Entry 7TRA (electron microscopy, 3.30 A resolution); this record covers chains A and T of the 19 polymer chains in the assembly.

[Chain A]
Molecule: CRISPR-associated helicase Cas3
From: Pyrococcus furiosus DSM 3638
UniProt: A0A5C0XNV5 (A0A5C0XNV5_PYRFU); aligned to UniProt positions 9-516 over residues 9-516
Amino-acid sequence (572 residues; row label = number of the first residue in the row; note: 49 numbers in that range are skipped by the numbering (no residue carries them; nothing is unmodelled there)):
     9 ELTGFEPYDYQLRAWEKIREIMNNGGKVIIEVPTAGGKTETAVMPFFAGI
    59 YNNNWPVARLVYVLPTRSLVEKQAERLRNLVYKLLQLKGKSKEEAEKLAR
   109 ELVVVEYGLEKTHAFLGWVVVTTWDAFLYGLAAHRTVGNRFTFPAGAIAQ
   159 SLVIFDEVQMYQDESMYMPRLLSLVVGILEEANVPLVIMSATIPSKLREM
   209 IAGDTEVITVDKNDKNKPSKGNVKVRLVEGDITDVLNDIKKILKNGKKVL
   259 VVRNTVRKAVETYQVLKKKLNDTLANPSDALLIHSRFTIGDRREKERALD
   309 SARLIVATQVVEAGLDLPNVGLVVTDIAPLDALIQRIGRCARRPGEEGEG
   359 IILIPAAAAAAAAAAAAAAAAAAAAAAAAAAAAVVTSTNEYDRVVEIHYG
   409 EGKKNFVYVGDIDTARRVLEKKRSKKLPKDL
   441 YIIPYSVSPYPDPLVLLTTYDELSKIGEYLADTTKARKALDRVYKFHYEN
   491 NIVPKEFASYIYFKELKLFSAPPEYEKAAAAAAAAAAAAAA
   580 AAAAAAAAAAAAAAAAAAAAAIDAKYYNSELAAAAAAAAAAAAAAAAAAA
Construct notes: conflict Lys-228 (Arg in A0A5C0XNV5), Ala-364 (Glu365 in A0A5C0XNV5), Ala-365 (Asn366 in A0A5C0XNV5), 26 further conflict positions vs the reference (A0A5C0XNV5) not listed; insertion (451); expression tag (517-531, 580-629)
Reported in the primary citation:
  - conformationally variable residues (loop rearrangement): Arg-143 to Arg-148

[Chain T]
Molecule: Non-Target strand DNA
Sequence (25 nucleotides; row label = number of the first residue in the row; note: 5 numbers in that range are skipped by the numbering (no residue carries them; nothing is unmodelled there)):
    16 AGACCCAGTT
    28 AAAAAAA
    37 AAAA
    42 AAAA

[How chain A and chain T interact]
Contacting residue pairs (59; chain A residue first):
  Pro-73(A) with DA32(T), sugar contact
  Thr-74(A) with DA32(T), phosphate contact; DA33(T), phosphate contact
  Arg-75(A) with DA32(T), base contact; DA33(T), hydrogen bond to the base
  Ser-76(A) with DA33(T), hydrogen bond to the phosphate
  Val-113(A) with DA34(T), sugar contact
  Glu-114(A) with DA34(T), sugar contact
  Glu-118(A) with DA37(T), base contact; DA38(T), base contact
  Lys-119(A) with DA34(T), base contact; DA37(T), base contact
  Thr-120(A) with DA37(T), base contact; DA38(T), base contact
  His-121(A) with DA37(T), salt bridge to the phosphate
  Ala-122(A) with DA39(T), phosphate contact
  Asp-133(A) with DA32(T), base contact; DA33(T), base contact
  Ala-140(A) with DA34(T), base contact
  Ala-141(A) with DA34(T), hydrogen bond to the base
  His-142(A) with DA34(T), base contact
  Thr-144(A) with DA37(T), hydrogen bond to the base
  Asn-147(A) with DA39(T), base contact
  Phe-149(A) with DA45(T), phosphate contact
  Thr-150(A) with DA43(T), base contact; DA45(T), hydrogen bond to the sugar
  Phe-151(A) with DA39(T), base contact
  Pro-152(A) with DA40(T), base contact; DA43(T), base contact
  Ala-153(A) with DA38(T), base contact; DA39(T), base contact; DA40(T), base contact
  Glu-172(A) with DA31(T), phosphate contact
  Thr-263(A) with DA29(T), sugar contact; DA30(T), phosphate contact
  Val-264(A) with DA30(T), hydrogen bond to the phosphate
  Ile-297(A) with DA33(T), phosphate contact
  Arg-300(A) with DA33(T), salt bridge to the phosphate
  Arg-301(A) with DA34(T), salt bridge to the phosphate
  Gln-317(A) with DA30(T), hydrogen bond to the phosphate; DA31(T), sugar contact; DA32(T), phosphate contact
  Val-318(A) with DA32(T), phosphate contact
  Ala-367(A) with DA29(T), base contact
  Ala-369(A) with DA30(T), base contact
  Leu-435(A) with DA32(T), base contact
  Lys-437(A) with DA31(T), sugar contact; DA32(T), base contact
  Asp-438(A) with DA31(T), hydrogen bond to the base
  Tyr-441(A) with DA32(T), base contact; DA33(T), base contact
  Leu-480(A) with DA34(T), phosphate contact
  Val-483(A) with DA34(T), phosphate contact
  Lys-485(A) with DA32(T), base contact
  His-487(A) with DA30(T), salt bridge to the phosphate; DA31(T), base contact
  Glu-489(A) with DA30(T), base contact; DA31(T), base contact
  Asn-490(A) with DA28(T), phosphate contact
Interface residues without a listed pair, chain A (46 interface residues in all): Gly-154, Gln-170, Ala-368, Ala-370

[In short]
Chain A and chain T form an interface of 46 and 13 residues respectively; the contacts include 8 hydrogen
bonds and 4 salt bridges. Polar pairs include Arg-75(A)/DA33(T), Ala-141(A)/DA34(T) and Thr-144(A)/DA37(T).
From the paper: conformational variability at Arg-143(A).
Chain A is CRISPR-associated helicase Cas3 (Pyrococcus furiosus DSM 3638) and chain T is Non-Target strand
DNA; the structure, Cascade complex from type I-A CRISPR-Cas system, was determined by electron microscopy
(same publication as 7TR6, 7TR8 and 7TR9).
